Entry 6Z61 (X-ray diffraction, 2.47 A resolution); this record covers chain A.

# Chain A
Protein: NAD kinase 1
Organism: Listeria monocytogenes EGD-e
Notes: EC 2.7.1.23
UniProt: Q8Y8D7 (NADK1_LISMO); residues 1-264 here = UniProt positions 1-264
Amino-acid sequence (272 residues; each row starts with the number of its first residue):
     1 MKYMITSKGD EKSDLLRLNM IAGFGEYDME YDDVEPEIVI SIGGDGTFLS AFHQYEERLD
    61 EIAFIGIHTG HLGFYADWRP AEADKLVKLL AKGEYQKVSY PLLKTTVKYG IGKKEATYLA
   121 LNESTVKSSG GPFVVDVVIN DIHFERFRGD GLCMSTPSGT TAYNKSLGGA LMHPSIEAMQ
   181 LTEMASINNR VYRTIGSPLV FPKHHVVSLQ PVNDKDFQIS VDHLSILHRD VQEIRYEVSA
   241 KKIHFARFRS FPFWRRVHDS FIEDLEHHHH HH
Disordered / not traced: 111-113, 265-272
Sequence notes: expression tag (265-272)
Swiss-Prot annotation at these positions:
  - active site: Asp45 (Proton acceptor)
  - binding site (NAD(+)): Asp45, Gly46, Asn122, Glu123, Arg148, Asp150, Ser158, Thr161 to Ser166, His223
  - mutagenesis: Asp45 (D45N: Only minor changes in the structure and a 10-fold decrease in the kinase activity), His223 (H223E: Twice less active than the wild-type. Its activity toward DTA is increased 2-fold)
Residues lining bound ligands: Q9H ((2R,3R,4S,5R)-2-[6-azanyl-8-[3-[[(2R,3S,4R,5R)-5-[6-(2-azanylethylamino)purin-9-yl]-3,4-bis(oxidanyl)oxolan-2-yl]methoxy]prop-1-ynyl]purin-9-yl]-5-(hydroxymethyl)oxolane-3,4-diol): Asp45, Gly46, Leu49, His71, Phe74, Tyr75, Asn122, Glu123, Asp150, Ser158, Gly159, Thr161, Ala162, Tyr163, Met184, Ile187, Tyr192, Asp222, His223
From the paper describing this entry:
  - binding site for Q9H: Asp150, Tyr163

# Overview
Chain A binds compound Q9H. From UniProt: active-site residue Asp45, 14 NAD+-binding residues and 2
mutagenesis sites. The paper reports a binding site for Q9H at Asp150 and Tyr163.
Chain A is NAD kinase 1 (Listeria monocytogenes EGD-e); the structure, Crystal structure of NAD kinase 1 from
Listeria monocytogenes in complex with a di-adenosine derivative, was determined by X-ray diffraction,
deposited together with 6Z64 and 6Z65.
